Entry 7CE8 (X-ray diffraction, 2.73 A resolution); this record covers chains A and E of the 6 polymer chains in the assembly.

[Chain A]
Molecule: Tubulin alpha-1B chain
Organism: Sus scrofa
UniProtKB: Q2XVP4 (TBA1B_PIG); numbering as in UniProt (aligned over 1-450)
Amino-acid sequence (450 residues; row label = number of the first residue in the row):
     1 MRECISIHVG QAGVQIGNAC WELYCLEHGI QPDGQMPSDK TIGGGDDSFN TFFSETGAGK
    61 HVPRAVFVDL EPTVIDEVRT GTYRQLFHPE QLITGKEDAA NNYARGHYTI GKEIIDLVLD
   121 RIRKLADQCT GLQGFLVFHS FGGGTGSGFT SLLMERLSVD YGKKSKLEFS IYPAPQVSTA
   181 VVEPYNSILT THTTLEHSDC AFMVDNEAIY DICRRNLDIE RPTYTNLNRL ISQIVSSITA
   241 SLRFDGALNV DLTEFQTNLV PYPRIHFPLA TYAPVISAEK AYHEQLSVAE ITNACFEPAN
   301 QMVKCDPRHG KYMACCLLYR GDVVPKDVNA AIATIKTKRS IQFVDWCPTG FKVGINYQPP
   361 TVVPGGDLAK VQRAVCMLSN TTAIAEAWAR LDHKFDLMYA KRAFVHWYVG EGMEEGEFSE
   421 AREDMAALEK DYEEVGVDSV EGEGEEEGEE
Not modelled in the structure: 438-450
Ion coordination: Ca2+: D39, T41, G44, E55
Ligand contacts: GTP (guanosine-5'-triphosphate): G10, Q11, A12, Q15, I16, D69, D98, A99, A100, N101, N102, S140, G142, G143, G144, T145, G146, I171, P173, V177, S178, E183, N206, Y224, L227, N228, I231
Curated features (UniProtKB/Swiss-Prot):
  - motif: M1 to C4 (MREC motif)
  - active site: E254
  - binding site (GTP): G10, Q11, A12, Q15, E71, A99, S140, G143, G144, T145, G146, T179, E183, N206, Y224, N228, L252
  - binding site (Mg(2+)): E71
  - modified residue: K40 (N6,N6,N6-trimethyllysine), S48 (Phosphoserine), S232 (Phosphoserine), Y282 (3'-nitrotyrosine), R339 (Omega-N-methylarginine), S439 (Phosphoserine), E443 (5-glutamyl polyglutamate), E445 (5-glutamyl polyglutamate)
  - cross-link (Glycyl lysine isopeptide (Lys-Gly)): K326 (interchain with G-Cter in ubiquitin), K370 (interchain with G-Cter in ubiquitin)

[Chain E]
Molecule: Stathmin-4
Organism: Rattus norvegicus
UniProtKB: P63043 (STMN4_RAT); residues 5-145 here correspond to UniProt positions 49-189 (UniProt number = residue number + 44)
Amino-acid sequence (143 residues; row label = number of the first residue in the row):
     3 MADMEVIELN KCTSGQSFEV ILKPPSFDGV PEFNASLPRR RDPSLEEIQK KLEAAEERRK
    63 YQEAELLKHL AEKREHEREV IQKAIEENNN FIKMAKEKLA QKMESNKENR EAHLAAMLER
   123 LQEKDKHAEE VRKNKELKEE ASR
Not modelled in the structure: 3-5, 29-43, 142-145
Construct notes: expression tag (3-4)
Curated features (UniProtKB/Swiss-Prot):
  - modified residue: S46 (Phosphoserine)

[How chain A and chain E interact]
Pairs across the interface - 59 pairs, chain A then chain E:
  H107(A) with K53(E), hydrogen bond; L54(E)
  Y108(A) with L54(E), hydrophobic; A57(E), hydrophobic
  T109(A) with R61(E)
  K112(A) with E58(E), salt bridge
  L152(A) with L54(E), hydrophobic
  E155(A) with I50(E); K53(E), salt bridge
  R156(A) with L47(E)
  S158(A) with D44(E)
  V159(A) with P45(E)
  E196(A) with D44(E)
  H197(A) with D44(E), salt bridge; P45(E)
  D245(A) with C14(E); S16(E)
  A247(A) with N12(E); S19(E)
  L248(A) with S19(E)
  P325(A) with Q18(E); F20(E), hydrophobic
  N329(A) with V8(E); F20(E)
  I332(A) with V22(E), hydrophobic
  K336(A) with L24(E)
  D345(A) with P27(E); S28(E), hydrogen bond (backbone-backbone)
  W346(A) with P27(E)
  C347(A) with P27(E)
  P348(A) with K25(E); P27(E)
  T349(A) with I23(E); L24(E), hydrogen bond (backbone-backbone); K25(E), hydrogen bond (backbone-backbone)
  G350(A) with V22(E); L24(E)
  F351(A) with E21(E); V22(E), hydrogen bond (backbone-backbone); L24(E), hydrophobic
  K352(A) with F20(E); E21(E), salt bridge
  V353(A) with S19(E); F20(E), hydrogen bond (backbone-backbone)
  G354(A) with Q18(E)
  I355(A) with G17(E); Q18(E), hydrogen bond (backbone-backbone)
  N356(A) with S16(E)
  Y357(A) with T15(E); S16(E), hydrogen bond (backbone-backbone); G17(E); Q18(E), hydrogen bond
  V409(A) with Q64(E), hydrogen bond (backbone-side chain)
  G410(A) with Q64(E)
  E411(A) with R61(E), hydrogen bond (backbone-side chain)
  G412(A) with A57(E); R60(E), hydrogen bond (backbone-side chain); R61(E)
  E414(A) with R60(E), salt bridge
Also at the interface, not in a pair above, chain A (39 interface residues in all): V328, Q358, M413
Also at the interface, not in a pair above, chain E (31 interface residues in all): L11, P26, S46, E55

[In short]
Chain A and chain E form an interface of 39 and 31 residues respectively; the contacts include 12 hydrogen
bonds and 5 salt bridges. Among the polar pairs are K112(A)-E58(E), E155(A)-K53(E) and H197(A)-D44(E). Bound
to chain A: GTP.
Here chain A is Tubulin alpha-1B chain (Sus scrofa) and chain E is Stathmin-4 (Rattus norvegicus). Entry 7CE8
(Crystal structure of T2R-TTL-Compound11 complex) was determined by X-ray diffraction together with 7CE6, 7CDA
and 7CEK from the same study.
